PDB entry 4AG6 | X-ray diffraction, 2.35 A resolution | chains A and D

# Chain A (and D)
Molecule: Type IV secretory pathway VIRB4 components-like protein
Organism: Thermoanaerobacter pseudethanolicus
Notes: fragment: atpase domain, residues 203-594; chain D of this document is another copy of the same molecule, construct and numbering; everything in this record applies to it too
UniProt: B0KAW2 (B0KAW2_THEP3); residue numbers follow UniProt; this construct covers 203-594
Amino-acid sequence (392 residues; row label = number of the first residue in the row):
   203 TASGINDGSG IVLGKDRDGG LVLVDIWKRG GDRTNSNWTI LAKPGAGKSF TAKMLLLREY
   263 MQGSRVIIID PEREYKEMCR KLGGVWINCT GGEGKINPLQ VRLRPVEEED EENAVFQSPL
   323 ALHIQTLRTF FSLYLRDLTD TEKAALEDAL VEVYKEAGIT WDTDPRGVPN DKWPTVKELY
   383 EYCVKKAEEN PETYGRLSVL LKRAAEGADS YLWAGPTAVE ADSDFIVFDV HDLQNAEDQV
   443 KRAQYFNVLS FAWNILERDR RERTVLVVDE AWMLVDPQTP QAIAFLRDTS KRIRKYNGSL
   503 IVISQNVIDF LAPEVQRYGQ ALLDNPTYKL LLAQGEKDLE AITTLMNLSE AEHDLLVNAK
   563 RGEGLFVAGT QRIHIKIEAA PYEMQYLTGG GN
Disordered / not traced: 203-204, 308-318, 589-594 (chain D: 203-248, 266-268, 273-288, 296-298, 304-317, 372-373, 419-429, 437-440, 462-466, 474-480, 497-499, 507-594)
Modified positions: Mse256, Mse263, Mse280, Mse475, Mse548, Mse586 (selenomethionine; parent Met)

# How chain A and chain D interact
Contacting residue pairs (27):
  Gln319(A) with Thr343(D)
  Ser320(A) with Thr343(D), hydrogen bond (backbone-side chain)
  Thr343(A) with Gln319(D); Ser320(D), hydrogen bond (side chain-backbone)
  Asp350(A) with Val353(D); Trp363(D)
  Val353(A) with Asp350(D)
  Glu354(A) with Glu354(D)
  Thr362(A) with Asn392(D), hydrogen bond
  Trp363(A) with Asp350(D); Asn392(D), hydrogen bond (backbone-side chain); Thr395(D); Tyr396(D)
  Asp364(A) with Glu391(D); Asn392(D), hydrogen bond (backbone-side chain); Pro393(D); Glu394(D), hydrogen bond (side chain-backbone); Thr395(D), hydrogen bond
  Glu391(A) with Asp364(D)
  Asn392(A) with Thr362(D), hydrogen bond; Trp363(D), hydrogen bond (side chain-backbone); Asp364(D), hydrogen bond (side chain-backbone)
  Pro393(A) with Asp364(D)
  Glu394(A) with Asp364(D), hydrogen bond (backbone-side chain)
  Thr395(A) with Trp363(D); Asp364(D), hydrogen bond (backbone-side chain)
  Tyr396(A) with Trp363(D)
Interface residues without a listed pair, chain A (19 interface residues in all): Ala323, Thr341, Ala346, Ala347
Interface residues without a listed pair, chain D (19 interface residues in all): Phe318, Ala323, Ala346, Ala347

# Overview
Chain A and chain D each contribute 19 residues to their interface; the contacts include 12 hydrogen bonds.
Polar pairs include Ser320(A)-Thr343(D), Thr362(A)-Asn392(D) and Trp363(A)-Asn392(D).
Chain A and chain D are both Type IV secretory pathway VIRB4 components-like protein (Thermoanaerobacter
pseudethanolicus); the structure, Structure of VirB4 of Thermoanaerobacter pseudethanolicus, was determined by
X-ray diffraction, deposited together with 4AG5.
